7M86 - chains A and P of the 3 polymer chains in the assembly; structure by X-ray diffraction, 1.55 A resolution.

# Chain A
Protein: DNA polymerase eta
From: Homo sapiens
Notes: EC 2.7.7.7
UniProt: Q9Y253 (POLH_HUMAN); residue numbers follow UniProt; this construct covers 1-432
Chain sequence (435 residues; row label = number of the first residue in the row; numbers below 1 keep their minus sign (Gly-2 is residue -2)):
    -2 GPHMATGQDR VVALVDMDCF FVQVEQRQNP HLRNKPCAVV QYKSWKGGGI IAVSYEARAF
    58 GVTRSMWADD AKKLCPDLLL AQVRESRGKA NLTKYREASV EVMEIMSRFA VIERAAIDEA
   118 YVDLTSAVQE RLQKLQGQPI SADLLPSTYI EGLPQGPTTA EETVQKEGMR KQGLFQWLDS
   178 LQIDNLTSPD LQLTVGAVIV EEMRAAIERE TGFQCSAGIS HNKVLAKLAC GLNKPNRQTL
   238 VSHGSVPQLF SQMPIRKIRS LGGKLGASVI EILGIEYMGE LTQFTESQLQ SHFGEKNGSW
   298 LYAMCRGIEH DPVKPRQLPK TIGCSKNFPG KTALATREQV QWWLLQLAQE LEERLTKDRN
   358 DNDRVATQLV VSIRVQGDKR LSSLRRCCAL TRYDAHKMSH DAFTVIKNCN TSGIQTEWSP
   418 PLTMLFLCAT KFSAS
Not modelled in the structure: 155-160
Sequence notes: expression tag (-2 to 0); engineered mutation Ala113 (Ser in Q9Y253)
Bound ions: Mg2+ site 1: Asp13, Asp115, Glu116 (together with 2'-deoxyadenosine 5'-triphosphate) (shared with DA8(P), DA9(P) of chain P); Ca2+: Asp13, Met14, Asp115 (together with 2'-deoxyadenosine 5'-triphosphate); Mg2+ site 2: Asp13, Met14, Asp115
Residues lining bound ligands:
  - : Asp13, Met14, Asp15, Asp115, Lys231
  - diphosphate / 2'-deoxyadenosine 5'-triphosphate: Asp13, Met14, Asp15, Cys16, Phe17, Phe18, Ile48, Ala49, Tyr52, Arg55, Arg61, Ile114, Asp115, Lys231
UniProt features mapped onto this chain:
  - binding site (Mg(2+)): Asp13, Met14, Asp115, Glu116
  - binding site (Mn(2+)): Asp13, Met14, Asp115, Glu116
  - binding site (a 2'-deoxyribonucleoside 5'-triphosphate): Arg61
Reported in the primary citation:
  - mutagenesis - S113A (20-fold): decreased catalytic activity
  - mutagenesis - S113A: unchanged catalytic activity on RNA-terminated primers
  - mutagenesis - S113A: unchanged catalytic activity on 2'F-dA

# Chain P
Molecule: 9-nt DNA strand
Sequence (9 nucleotides; each row starts with the number of its first residue):
     1 AGCGTCAAA
Bound ions: Mg2+ site 1: DA8, DA9 (together with 2'-deoxyadenosine 5'-triphosphate) (shared with Asp13(A), Asp115(A), Glu116(A) of chain A); Mg2+ site 2: DA9 (together with diphosphate)

# Chain A / chain P interface
Pairs across the interface - 28 pairs, chain A then chain P:
  Phe17(A) - DA9(P)  hydrogen bond to the phosphate
  Phe18(A) - DA9(P)  hydrogen bond to the phosphate
  Ile48(A) - DA9(P)  sugar contact
  Ala49(A) - DA9(P)  phosphate contact
  Ala113(A) - DA8(P)  phosphate contact
  Ile114(A) - DA9(P)  sugar contact
  Asp115(A) - DA8(P)  phosphate contact
  Asp115(A) - DA9(P)  phosphate contact
  Glu116(A) - DA8(P)  sugar contact
  Lys224(A) - DA8(P)  salt bridge to the phosphate
  Ile255(A) - DA7(P)  phosphate contact
  Arg256(A) - DA7(P)  phosphate contact
  Ser257(A) - DC6(P)  phosphate contact
  Ser257(A) - DA7(P)  hydrogen bond to the phosphate
  Leu258(A) - DA7(P)  hydrogen bond to the phosphate
  Gly259(A) - DA7(P)  hydrogen bond to the phosphate
  Gly260(A) - DC6(P)  phosphate contact
  Gly260(A) - DA7(P)  phosphate contact
  Lys261(A) - DT5(P)  salt bridge to the phosphate
  Lys261(A) - DC6(P)  hydrogen bond to the phosphate
  Leu262(A) - DC6(P)  hydrogen bond to the phosphate
  Arg377(A) - DG4(P)  salt bridge to the phosphate
  Leu381(A) - DC3(P)  phosphate contact
  Arg382(A) - DG2(P)  sugar contact
  Arg382(A) - DC3(P)  hydrogen bond to the phosphate
  Arg382(A) - DG4(P)  hydrogen bond to the base
  Arg383(A) - DG2(P)  phosphate contact
  Cys384(A) - DG2(P)  hydrogen bond to the phosphate
Other interface residues (no listed pair), chain A (27 interface residues in all): Asp13, Met14, Cys16, Ser379, Ser380
Other interface residues (no listed pair), chain P (9 interface residues in all): DA1

# In short
Chain A and chain P form an interface of 27 and 9 residues respectively, with 10 hydrogen bonds and 3 salt
bridges. Among the polar pairs are Arg382(A)-DG4(P), Phe17(A)-DA9(P) and Phe18(A)-DA9(P). The paper reports
that S113A of chain A reduces catalytic activity; S113A of chain A leaves catalytic activity on RNA-terminated
primers unchanged.
Here chain A is DNA polymerase eta (Homo sapiens) and chain P is a 9-nt DNA strand. Entry 7M86 (Human DNA Pol
eta S113A with dA-ended primer and dATP: in crystallo reaction for 140 s) was determined by X-ray diffraction,
deposited together with 7M7L, 7M7M, 7M7N, 7M7O, 7M7P, 7M7Q and 19 further entries.
